PDB entry 3J94 | electron microscopy, 4.20 A resolution (low resolution: residue-level contacts below are approximate; hydrogen-bond / salt-bridge calls are withheld) | chains A and F of the 6 polymer chains in the assembly

== Chain A (and F) ==
Name: Vesicle-fusing ATPase
Organism: Cricetulus griseus
Notes: EC 3.6.4.6; chain F of this document is another copy of the same molecule, construct and numbering; everything in this record applies to it too
UniProt: P18708 (NSF_CRIGR); residues 1-744 here = UniProt positions 1-744
Amino-acid sequence (747 residues; each row starts with the number of its first residue; numbers below 1 keep their minus sign (Gly-2 is residue -2)):
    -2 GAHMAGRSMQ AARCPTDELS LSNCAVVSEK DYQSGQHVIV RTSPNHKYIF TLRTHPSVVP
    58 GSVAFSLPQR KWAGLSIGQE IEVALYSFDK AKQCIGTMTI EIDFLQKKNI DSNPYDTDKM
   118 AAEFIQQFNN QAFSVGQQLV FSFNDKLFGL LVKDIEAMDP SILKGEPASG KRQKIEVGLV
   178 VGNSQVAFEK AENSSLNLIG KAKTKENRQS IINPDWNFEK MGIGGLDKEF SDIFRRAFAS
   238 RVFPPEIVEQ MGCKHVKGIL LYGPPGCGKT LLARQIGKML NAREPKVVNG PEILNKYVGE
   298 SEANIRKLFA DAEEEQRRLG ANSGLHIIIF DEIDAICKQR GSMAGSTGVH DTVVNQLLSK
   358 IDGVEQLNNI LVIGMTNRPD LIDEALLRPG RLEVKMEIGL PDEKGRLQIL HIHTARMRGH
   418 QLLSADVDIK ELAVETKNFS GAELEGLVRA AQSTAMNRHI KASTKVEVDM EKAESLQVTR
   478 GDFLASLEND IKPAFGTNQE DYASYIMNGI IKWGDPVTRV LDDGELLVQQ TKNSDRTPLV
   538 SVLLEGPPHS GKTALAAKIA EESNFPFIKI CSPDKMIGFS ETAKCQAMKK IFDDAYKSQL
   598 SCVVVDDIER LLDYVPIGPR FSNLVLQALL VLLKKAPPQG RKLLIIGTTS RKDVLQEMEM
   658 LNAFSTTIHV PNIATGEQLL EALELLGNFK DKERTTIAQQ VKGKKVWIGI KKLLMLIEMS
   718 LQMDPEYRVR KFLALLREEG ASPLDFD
Unresolved in the structure: -2 to 214, 335-346, 458-478, 738-744 (chain F: -2 to 216, 331-346, 458-496, 738-744)
Sequence notes: expression tag (-2 to 0)
Curated features (UniProtKB/Swiss-Prot):
  - binding site (ATP): Asn505 to Trp510, Pro545 to Leu552
  - binding site (Mg(2+)): Thr550
  - modified residue: Lys105 (N6-acetyllysine), Ser207 (Phosphoserine), Tyr259 (Phosphotyrosine), Ser569 (Phosphoserine)

== Interface between chain A and chain F ==
Residue-residue contacts (39; chain A residue first):
  His417(A) with Glu246(F)
  Arg446(A) with Cys250(F)
  Gln449(A) with Gln247(F); Met248(F)
  Met453(A) with Ile244(F); Gln247(F)
  Ile457(A) with Phe240(F)
  Asn505(A) with Arg533(F)
  Pro545(A) with Asn659(F)
  His546(A) with Asn659(F)
  Pro570(A) with Val628(F)
  Asp571(A) with Val628(F); Lys632(F)
  Ile574(A) with Lys586(F); Val628(F)
  Gly575(A) with Cys582(F); Lys586(F)
  Phe576(A) with Leu621(F)
  Arg607(A) with Gln624(F); Leu627(F); Val628(F)
  Asp610(A) with Asn620(F); Gln624(F)
  Val612(A) with Phe618(F); Leu623(F); Met655(F)
  Pro613(A) with Glu654(F); Met655(F)
  Ile614(A) with Phe618(F); Glu654(F)
  Arg617(A) with Pro616(F)
  Met712(A) with Ser662(F)
  Glu715(A) with Gln527(F); Thr534(F)
  Met716(A) with Gln527(F)
  Gln719(A) with Leu523(F); Gln526(F); Gln527(F)
  Met720(A) with Leu523(F)
Other interface residues (no listed pair), chain A (29 interface residues in all): Met414, Leu419, Asn454, Met504, Lys709
Other interface residues (no listed pair), chain F (30 interface residues in all): Pro535, Ala625, Leu629, Ala633

== Summary ==
29 residues of chain A face 30 of chain F across their interface. UniProt lists 14 ATP-binding residues and
Mg2+-binding residue Thr550(A) on chain A.
Chain A and chain F are both Vesicle-fusing ATPase (Cricetulus griseus); the structure, Structure of ATP-bound
N-ethylmaleimide sensitive factor, was determined by electron microscopy (same publication as 3J95, 3J96,
3J97, 3J98 and 3J99).
